Entry 6XH1 (X-ray diffraction, 2.60 A resolution); this record covers chains A and D.

Chain A:
Protein: TAR binding protein mutant 6.7 Q48R/T50R
Source organism: Homo sapiens
Sequence (86 residues; row label = number of the first residue in the row):
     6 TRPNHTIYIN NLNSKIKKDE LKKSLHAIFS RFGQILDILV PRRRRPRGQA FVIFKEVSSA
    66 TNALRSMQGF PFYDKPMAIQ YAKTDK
Reported in the primary citation:
  - binding site for Trans-activation response element (chain D): Arg47, Arg48, Arg49, Arg50, Arg52
  - conformationally variable residues (side-chain flip): Arg52

Chain D:
Molecule: Trans-activation response element
Sequence (27 nucleotides; numbered 18 to 44; the number before each row is that of its first residue):
    18 GGAGAUCUGA GCCUGGGAGC UCUCUCC

Interface between chain A and chain D:
Contacting residue pairs (27):
  Tyr13(A) - A35(D)  stacking on the base
  Lys20(A) - C24(D)  hydrogen bond to the base
  Lys22(A) - U25(D)  base contact
  Lys23(A) - A22(D)  salt bridge to the phosphate
  Arg47(A) - A22(D)  base contact
  Arg47(A) - U23(D)  salt bridge to the phosphate
  Arg47(A) - G26(D)  hydrogen bond to the base
  Arg48(A) - U23(D)  base contact
  Arg48(A) - A35(D)  sugar contact
  Arg48(A) - G36(D)  salt bridge to the phosphate
  Arg49(A) - U23(D)  base contact
  Arg49(A) - A27(D)  hydrogen bond to the base
  Arg49(A) - G28(D)  salt bridge to the phosphate
  Arg49(A) - C29(D)  base contact
  Arg49(A) - G36(D)  base contact
  Arg49(A) - C37(D)  base contact
  Arg50(A) - G34(D)  hydrogen bond to the base
  Arg50(A) - G36(D)  hydrogen bond to the base
  Pro51(A) - C24(D)  sugar contact
  Arg52(A) - A22(D)  salt bridge to the phosphate
  Arg52(A) - U23(D)  salt bridge to the phosphate
  Gln54(A) - A35(D)  sugar contact
  Phe56(A) - A35(D)  base contact
  Gln85(A) - A35(D)  base contact
  Tyr86(A) - A35(D)  hydrogen bond to the base
  Ala87(A) - A35(D)  base contact
  Lys88(A) - A35(D)  hydrogen bond to the sugar
Interface residues without a listed pair, chain A (18 interface residues in all): Asn15, Ser19
Interface residues without a listed pair, chain D (13 interface residues in all): G21

Overview:
18 residues of chain A face 13 of chain D across their interface, with 7 hydrogen bonds, 6 salt bridges and 1
aromatic stacking contact. Polar contacts include Lys20(A)-C24(D), Arg47(A)-G26(D) and Arg49(A)-A27(D). From
the paper: a binding site for Trans-activation response element (chain D) at Arg47(A), Arg48(A) and Arg49(A)
among others; conformational variability at Arg52(A).
Chain A is TAR binding protein mutant 6.7 Q48R/T50R (Homo sapiens) and chain D is Trans-activation response
element; the structure, Co-crystal structure of HIV-1 TAR RNA in complex with lab-evolved RRM TBP6.7 mutant,
was determined by X-ray diffraction, deposited together with 6XH0, 6XH2 and 6XH3.
